PDB entry 1B4V | X-ray diffraction, 1.50 A resolution | chain A

[Chain A]
Protein: Protein (cholesterol oxidase)
From: Streptomyces sp
Notes: EC 1.1.3.6
Reference sequence: P12676 (CHOD_STRS0); residues 6-509 here correspond to UniProt positions 43-546 (UniProt number = residue number + 37)
Sequence (504 residues; each row starts with the number of its first residue):
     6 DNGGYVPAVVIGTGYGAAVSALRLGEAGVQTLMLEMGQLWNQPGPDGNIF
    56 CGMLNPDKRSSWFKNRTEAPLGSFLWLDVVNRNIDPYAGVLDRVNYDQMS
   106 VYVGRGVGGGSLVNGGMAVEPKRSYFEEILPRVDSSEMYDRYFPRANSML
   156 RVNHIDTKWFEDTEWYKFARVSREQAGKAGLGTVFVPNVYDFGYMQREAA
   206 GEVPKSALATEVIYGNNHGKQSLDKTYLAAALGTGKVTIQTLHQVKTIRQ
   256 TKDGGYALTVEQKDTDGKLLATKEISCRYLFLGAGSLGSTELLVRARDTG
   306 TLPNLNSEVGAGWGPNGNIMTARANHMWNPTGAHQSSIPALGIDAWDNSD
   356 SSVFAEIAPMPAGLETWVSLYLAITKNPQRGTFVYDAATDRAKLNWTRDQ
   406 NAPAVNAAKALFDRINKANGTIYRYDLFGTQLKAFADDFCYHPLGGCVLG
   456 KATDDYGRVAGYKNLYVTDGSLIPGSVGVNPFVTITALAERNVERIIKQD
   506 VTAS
Not modelled in the structure: 6-8, 507-509
Small-molecule neighbours: FAD (flavin-adenine dinucleotide): Ile16, Gly17, Thr18, Gly19, Tyr20, Gly21, Leu39, Glu40, Met41, Gly42, Leu96, Tyr107, Val108, Gly109, Arg110, Gly111, Gly114, Gly115, Ser116, Val118, Asn119, Gly120, Gly121, Met122, Ile218, His248, Gln249, Val250, Gly288, Ala289, Gly290, Ser291, Gly293, Leu297, Tyr446, His447, Asp474, Gly475, Asn485, Pro486, Phe487, Ile490
Curated features (UniProtKB/Swiss-Prot):
  - active site (Proton acceptor): Glu361, His447
  - binding site (FAD): Tyr20, Gly21, Glu40, Gly115, Asn119, Gly120, Met122, Val250, Gly475, Phe487

[Overview]
Ligands of chain A: flavin-adenine dinucleotide. Curated annotation (UniProt) lists active-site residues
Glu361 and His447 and 10 FAD-binding residues.
Chain A is Protein (cholesterol oxidase) (Streptomyces sp); the structure, Cholesterol oxidase from
streptomyces, was determined by X-ray diffraction together with 1CC2, 1CBO and 1B8S from the same study.
